9ITK - chains B and S of the 26 polymer chains in the assembly; structure by electron microscopy, 2.89 A resolution.

[Chain B]
Protein: ATP synthase subunit alpha
From: Chloroflexus aurantiacus J-10-fl
Notes: EC 7.1.2.2
UniProt: A9WGS6 (ATPA_CHLAA); numbering as in UniProt (aligned over 1-522)
Amino-acid sequence (522 residues; row label = number of the first residue in the row):
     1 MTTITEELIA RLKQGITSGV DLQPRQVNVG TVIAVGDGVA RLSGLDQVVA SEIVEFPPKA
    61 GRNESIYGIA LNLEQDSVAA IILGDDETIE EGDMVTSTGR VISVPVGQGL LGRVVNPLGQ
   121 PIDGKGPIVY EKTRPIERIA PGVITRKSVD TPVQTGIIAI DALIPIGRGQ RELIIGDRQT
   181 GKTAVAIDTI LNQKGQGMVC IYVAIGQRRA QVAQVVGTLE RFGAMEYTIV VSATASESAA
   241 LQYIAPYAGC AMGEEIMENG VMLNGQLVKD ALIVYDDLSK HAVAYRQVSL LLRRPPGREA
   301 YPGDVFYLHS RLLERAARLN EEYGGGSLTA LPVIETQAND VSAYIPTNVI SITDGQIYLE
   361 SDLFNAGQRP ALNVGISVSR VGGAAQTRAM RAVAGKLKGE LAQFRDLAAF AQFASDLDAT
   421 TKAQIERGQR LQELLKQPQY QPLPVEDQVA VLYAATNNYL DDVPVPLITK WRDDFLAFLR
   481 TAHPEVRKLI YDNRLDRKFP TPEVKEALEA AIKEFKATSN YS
Unresolved in the structure: 1-22, 521-522
Ion coordination: Mg2+: T183 (together with ATP)
Residues lining bound ligands: ATP (adenosine-5'-triphosphate): R178, Q179, T180, G181, K182, T183, A184, E335, F364, R369, Q437, P438, Q439
Swiss-Prot annotation at these positions:
  - binding site (ATP): G176 to T183
  - site: S377 (Required for activity)

[Chain S]
Protein: ATP synthase subunit delta
From: Chloroflexus aurantiacus J-10-fl
UniProt: A9WGS7 (ATPD_CHLAA); numbering as in UniProt (aligned over 1-157)
Amino-acid sequence (157 residues; row label = number of the first residue in the row):
     1 MATTIDARAL AAPLVEALLT TAAEQIRAAA PRIAGLSASE AAAVLPADLL PQVRNFLLTM
    61 AKEGLTGELN AVAAALPGYL ETGSRAVDAS VTSAIELSAE QKERITRELQ QRYGDVHVTY
   121 HVDPTLIGGL IIRVGDQVLD NSLRARLSAI QRVLQAS
Unresolved in the structure: 1-85, 155-157

[How chain B and chain S interact]
Residue-residue contacts - 20 pairs, chain B then chain S:
  Q23(B) - N141(S)  hydrogen bond (backbone-side chain)
  Q23(B) - R144(S)
  P24(B) - L139(S)  hydrophobic
  P24(B) - N141(S)
  R25(B) - V138(S)
  R25(B) - L139(S)
  R25(B) - D140(S)
  R25(B) - R144(S)
  Q26(B) - Q137(S)
  Q26(B) - V138(S)
  V27(B) - Q137(S)
  V27(B) - V138(S)  hydrogen bond (backbone-backbone)
  N28(B) - D136(S)
  N28(B) - Q137(S)  hydrogen bond
  V29(B) - R133(S)
  V29(B) - D136(S)  hydrogen bond (backbone-backbone)
  V29(B) - V138(S)  hydrophobic
  T31(B) - R133(S)
  G44(B) - D136(S)
  D46(B) - D136(S)
Also at the interface, not in a pair above, chain B (13 interface residues in all): G30, Q47, M94
Also at the interface, not in a pair above, chain S (9 interface residues in all): A145

[Overview]
13 residues of chain B and 9 residues of chain S are in contact, with 4 hydrogen bonds. Polar contacts include
Q23(B)-N141(S), N28(B)-Q137(S) and V27(B)-V138(S). Bound to chain B: ATP. UniProt lists 8 ATP-binding residues
on chain B.
Chain B is ATP synthase subunit alpha and chain S is ATP synthase subunit delta, both from Chloroflexus
aurantiacus J-10-fl; the structure, Chloroflexus aurantiacus ATP synthase, state 2, was determined by electron
microscopy, deposited together with 9ITJ, 9ITL, 9ITM, 9ITN, 9ITO, 9ITP and 11 further entries.
